PDB entry 5VOU | electron microscopy, 6.40 A resolution (low resolution: residue-level contacts below are approximate; hydrogen-bond / salt-bridge calls are withheld) | chains D and H of the 8 polymer chains in the assembly

Chain D:
Molecule: Glutamate receptor 2
Organism: Rattus norvegicus
UniProtKB: P19491 (GRIA2_RAT); the construct has insertions or renumbered stretches relative to UniProt, so the offset changes along the chain: -20 to 847 = UniProt 1-868; 854-868 = UniProt 869-883
Chain sequence (889 residues; row label = number of the first residue in the row; numbers below 1 keep their minus sign (Met-20 is residue -20)):
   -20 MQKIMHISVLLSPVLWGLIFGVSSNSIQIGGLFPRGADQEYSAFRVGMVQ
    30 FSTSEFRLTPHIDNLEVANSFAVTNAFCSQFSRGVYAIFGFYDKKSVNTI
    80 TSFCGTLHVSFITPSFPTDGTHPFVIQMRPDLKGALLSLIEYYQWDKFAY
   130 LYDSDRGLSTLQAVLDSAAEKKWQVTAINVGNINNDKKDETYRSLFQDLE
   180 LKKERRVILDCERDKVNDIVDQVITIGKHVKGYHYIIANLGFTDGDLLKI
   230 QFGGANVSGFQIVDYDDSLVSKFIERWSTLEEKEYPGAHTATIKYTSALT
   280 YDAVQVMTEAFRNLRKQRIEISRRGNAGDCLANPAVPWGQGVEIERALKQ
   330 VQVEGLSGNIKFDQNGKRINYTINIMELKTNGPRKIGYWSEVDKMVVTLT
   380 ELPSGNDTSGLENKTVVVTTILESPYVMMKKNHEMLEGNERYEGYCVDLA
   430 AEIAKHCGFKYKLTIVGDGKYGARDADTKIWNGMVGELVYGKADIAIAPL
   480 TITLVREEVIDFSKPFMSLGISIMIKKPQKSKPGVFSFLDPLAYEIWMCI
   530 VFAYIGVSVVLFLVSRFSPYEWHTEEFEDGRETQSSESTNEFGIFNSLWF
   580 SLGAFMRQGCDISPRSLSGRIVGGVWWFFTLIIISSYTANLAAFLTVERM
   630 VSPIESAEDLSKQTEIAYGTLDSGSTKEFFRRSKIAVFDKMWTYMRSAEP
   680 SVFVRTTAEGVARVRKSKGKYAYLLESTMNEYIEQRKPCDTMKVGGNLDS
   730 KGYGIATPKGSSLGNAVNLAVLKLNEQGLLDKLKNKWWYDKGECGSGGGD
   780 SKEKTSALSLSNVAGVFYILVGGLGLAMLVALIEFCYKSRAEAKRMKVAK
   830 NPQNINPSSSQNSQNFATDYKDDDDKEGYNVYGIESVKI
Unresolved in the structure: -20 to 390, 549-565, 776-783, 826-868
Construct notes: conflict Arg586 (Gln607 in P19491), Asp854 (Tyr869 in P19491); insertion (848-853)
Disulfide bonds: Cys718-Cys773
Curated features (UniProtKB/Swiss-Prot):
  - region: Ala846, Thr847, Lys855 to Gly862 (Required for interaction with IQSEC1)
  - binding site (L-glutamate): Pro478, Thr480, Arg485, Ser654, Thr655, Glu705
  - site: Arg453 (Interaction with the cone snail toxin Con-ikot-ikot), Ile633 (Crucial to convey clamshell closure to channel opening), Arg660 (Interaction with the cone snail toxin Con-ikot-ikot), Lys752 (Interaction with the cone snail toxin Con-ikot-ikot)
  - modified residue: Ser662 (Phosphoserine), Ser696 (Phosphoserine), Ser839 (Phosphoserine), Ser842 (Phosphoserine), Tyr861 (Phosphotyrosine), Ser865 (Phosphoserine)
  - lipidation (S-palmitoyl cysteine): Cys589, Cys815
  - glycosylation (N-linked (GlcNAc...) asparagine): Asn235, Asn349, Asn385, Asn392

Chain H:
Molecule: Voltage-dependent calcium channel gamma-2 subunit
Organism: Rattus norvegicus
UniProtKB: Q71RJ2 (CCG2_RAT); numbering as in UniProt (aligned over 1-323)
Chain sequence (323 residues; numbered 1 to 323; the number before each row is that of its first residue):
     1 MGLFDRGVQMLLTTVGAFAAFSLMTIAVGTDYWLYSRGVCKTKSVSENET
    51 SKKNEEVMTHSGLWRTCCLEGNFKGLCKQIDHFPEDADYEADTAEYFLRA
   101 VRASSIFPILSVILLFMGGLCIAASEFYKTRHNIILSAGIFFVSAGLSNI
   151 IGIIVYISANAGDPSKSDSKKNSYSYGWSFYFGALSFIIAEMVGVLAVHM
   201 FIDRHKQLRATARATDYLQASAITRIPSYRYRYQRRSRSSSRSTEPSHSR
   251 DASPVGVKGFNTLPSTEISMYTLSRDPLKAATTPTATYNSDRDNSFLQVH
   301 NCIQKDSKDSLHANTANRRTTPV
Unresolved in the structure: 1-5, 39-56, 70-72, 162-173, 214-323
Disulfide bonds: Cys67-Cys77
Curated features (UniProtKB/Swiss-Prot):
  - modified residue: Ser253 (Phosphoserine), Tyr271 (Phosphotyrosine), Thr321 (Phosphothreonine)
  - glycosylation: Asn48 (N-linked (GlcNAc...) asparagine)

Chain D / chain H interface:
Contacting residue pairs (4):
  Lys697(D) - Asp86(H)
  Lys697(D) - Ala87(H)
  Lys697(D) - Asp88(H)
  Leu811(D) - Ile140(H)
Interface residues without a listed pair, chain D (5 interface residues in all): Ser790, Phe796, Tyr797
Interface residues without a listed pair, chain H (8 interface residues in all): Phe97, Ile151, Ile154, Ser158

In short:
5 residues of chain D and 8 residues of chain H are in contact. Curated annotation (UniProt) lists 6
L-glutamate-binding residues on chain D.
Here chain D is Glutamate receptor 2 and chain H is Voltage-dependent calcium channel gamma-2 subunit, both
from Rattus norvegicus. Entry 5VOU (Structure of AMPA receptor-TARP complex) was determined by electron
microscopy (same publication as 5VOT and 5VOV).
